9BCX - chains D and F of the 16 polymer chains in the assembly; structure by electron microscopy, 6.10 A resolution (low resolution: residue-level contacts below are approximate; hydrogen-bond / salt-bridge calls are withheld).

# Chain D
Protein: Origin recognition complex subunit 3
Organism: Saccharomyces cerevisiae
UniProt: P54790 (ORC3_YEAST); numbering as in UniProt (aligned over 1-616)
Chain sequence (616 residues; row label = number of the first residue in the row):
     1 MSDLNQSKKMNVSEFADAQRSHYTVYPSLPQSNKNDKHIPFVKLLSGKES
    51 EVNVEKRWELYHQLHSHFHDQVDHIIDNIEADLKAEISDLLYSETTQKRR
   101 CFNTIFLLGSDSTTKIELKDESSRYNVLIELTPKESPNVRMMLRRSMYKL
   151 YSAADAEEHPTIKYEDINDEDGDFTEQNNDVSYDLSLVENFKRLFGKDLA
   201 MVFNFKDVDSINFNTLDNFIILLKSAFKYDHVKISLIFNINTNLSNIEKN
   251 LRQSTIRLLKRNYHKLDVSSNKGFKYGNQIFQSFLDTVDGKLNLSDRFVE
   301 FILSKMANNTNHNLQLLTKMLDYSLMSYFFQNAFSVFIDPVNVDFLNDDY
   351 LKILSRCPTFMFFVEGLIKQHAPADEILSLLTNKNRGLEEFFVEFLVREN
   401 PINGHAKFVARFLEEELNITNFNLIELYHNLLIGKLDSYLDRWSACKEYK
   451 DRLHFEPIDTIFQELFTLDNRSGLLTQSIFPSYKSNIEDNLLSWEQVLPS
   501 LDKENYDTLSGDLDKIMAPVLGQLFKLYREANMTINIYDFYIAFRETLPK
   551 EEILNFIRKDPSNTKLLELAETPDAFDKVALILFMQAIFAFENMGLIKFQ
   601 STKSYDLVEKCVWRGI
Unresolved in the structure: 1-15, 27-37, 94-99, 159-178, 371-384, 502-509
Curated features (UniProtKB/Swiss-Prot):
  - modified residue: Ser2 (N-acetylserine)

# Chain F
Protein: Origin recognition complex subunit 5
Organism: Saccharomyces cerevisiae
UniProt: P50874 (ORC5_YEAST); residue numbers follow UniProt; this construct covers 1-479
Chain sequence (479 residues; numbered 1 to 479; the number before each row is that of its first residue):
     1 MNVTTPEVAFREYQTNCLASYISADPDITPSNLILQGYSGTGKTYTLKKY
    51 FNANPNLHAVWLEPVELVSWKPLLQAIARTVQYKLKTLYPNIPTTDYDPL
   101 QVEEPFLLVKTLHNIFVQYESLQEKTCLFLILDGFDSLQDLDAALFNKYI
   151 KLNELLPKDSKINIKFIYTMLETSFLQRYSTHCIPTVMFPRYNVDEVSTI
   201 LVMSRCGELMEDSCLRKRIIEEQITDCTDDQFQNVAANFIHLIVQAFHSY
   251 TGNDIFALNDLIDFKWPKYVSRITKENIFEPLALYKSAIKLFLSTDDNLS
   301 ENGQGESAITTNRDDLENSQTYDLSIISKYLLIASYICSYLEPRYDASIF
   351 SRKTRIIQGRAAYGRRKKKEVNPRYLQPSLFAIERLLAIFQAIFPIQGKA
   401 ESGSLSALREESLMKANIEVFQNLSELHTLKLIATTMNKNIDYLSPKVRW
   451 KVNVPWEIIKEISESVHFNISDYFSDIHE
Unresolved in the structure: 223-228, 300-322, 352-371, 397-413, 476-479
Curated features (UniProtKB/Swiss-Prot):
  - binding site (ATP): Gly37 to Thr44
Metal / ion sites: Mg2+: Thr44 (together with ATP)
Small-molecule neighbours:
  - ATP (adenosine-5'-triphosphate), molecule 1: Val8, Ala9, Arg11, Tyr38, Ser39, Gly40, Thr41, Gly42, Lys43, Thr44, Tyr45, Asp133, Leu171, Tyr192, Ile200, Met203, Ile255, Phe256
  - ATP, molecule 2: Lys151, Lys158, His182

# How chain D and chain F interact
Residue-residue contacts (49):
  Val139(D) - Val68(F)
  Arg140(D) - Val68(F)
  Arg140(D) - Ser69(F)
  Leu185(D) - Glu66(F)
  Asp209(D) - Thr429(F)
  Asp209(D) - Lys431(F)
  Phe213(D) - Lys431(F)
  Leu222(D) - Val65(F)
  Leu222(D) - Val68(F)
  Ser225(D) - Glu66(F)
  Asn241(D) - Leu430(F)
  Thr242(D) - Leu430(F)
  Asn246(D) - Leu432(F)
  Glu248(D) - Asn298(F)
  Lys249(D) - Pro455(F)
  Asn250(D) - Lys431(F)
  Ile256(D) - Asn298(F)
  Arg257(D) - Ala257(F)
  Arg257(D) - Phe264(F)
  Lys260(D) - Phe264(F)
  Lys260(D) - Asn298(F)
  Arg261(D) - Phe264(F)
  Lys265(D) - Leu299(F)
  Ala307(D) - Ser325(F)
  Asn308(D) - Ser325(F)
  Asn308(D) - Ile327(F)
  Asn308(D) - Glu419(F)
  Asn308(D) - Asn423(F)
  Asn311(D) - Glu426(F)
  Ile479(D) - Ile418(F)
  Phe480(D) - Ile418(F)
  Pro481(D) - Asn417(F)
  Pro481(D) - Ile418(F)
  Ser482(D) - Asn417(F)
  Tyr483(D) - Ile418(F)
  Lys484(D) - Glu384(F)
  Lys484(D) - Ala416(F)
  Ser485(D) - Lys415(F)
  Lys598(D) - Pro446(F)
  Phe599(D) - Lys447(F)
  Gln600(D) - Lys447(F)
  Cys611(D) - Glu384(F)
  Val612(D) - Glu384(F)
  Trp613(D) - Glu384(F)
  Gly615(D) - Gln391(F)
  Ile616(D) - Glu384(F)
  Ile616(D) - Leu387(F)
  Ile616(D) - Gln391(F)
  Ile616(D) - Ala416(F)
Other interface residues (no listed pair), chain D (43 interface residues in all): Pro137, Leu143, Ser210, Ile211, Asn218, Ser245, Thr310
Other interface residues (no listed pair), chain F (34 interface residues in all): Gln139, Asp260, Asp323, Ile326, Ala388, Lys439, Ile458

# Overview
The interface between chain D and chain F involves 43 residues on one side and 34 on the other. Ligands of
chain F: ATP. From UniProt: 8 ATP-binding residues on chain F.
Chain D is Origin recognition complex subunit 3 and chain F is Origin recognition complex subunit 5, both from
Saccharomyces cerevisiae; the structure, Cryo-EM structure of the S. cerevisiae ORC-Cdc6-Mcm2-7-DNA complex
with a fully closed Mcm2-Mcm5 DNA entry gate, was determined by electron microscopy.
